Entry 6ONB (X-ray diffraction, 1.70 A resolution); this record covers chains A and B.

# Chain A
Molecule: Zwei Ig domain protein zig-8
From: Caenorhabditis elegans
UniProtKB: G5ED00 (ZIG8_CAEEL); numbering as in UniProt (aligned over 22-137)
Amino-acid sequence (125 residues; row label = number of the first residue in the row):
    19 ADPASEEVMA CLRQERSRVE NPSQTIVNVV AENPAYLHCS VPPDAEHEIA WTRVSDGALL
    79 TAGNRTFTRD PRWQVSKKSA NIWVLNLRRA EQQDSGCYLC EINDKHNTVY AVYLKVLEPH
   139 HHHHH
Not modelled in the structure: 19-21, 138-143
Cystine bridges: Cys29-Cys115, Cys57-Cys118
Construct notes: expression tag (19-21, 138-143)
UniProt features mapped onto this chain:
  - glycosylation: Asn82 (N-linked (GlcNAc...) asparagine)

# Chain B
Molecule: NeuRonal IgCAM-5
From: Caenorhabditis elegans
UniProtKB: C6KRM7 (C6KRM7_CAEEL); residues 21-130 here correspond to UniProt positions 81-190 (UniProt number = residue number + 60)
Amino-acid sequence (118 residues; numbered 19 to 136; the number before each row is that of its first residue):
    19 GSGAPPTIQQ PSMSSAVALL GQDVDFTCIV NDLGSHMVAF VKADSPPRLL SFDEKVFRRR
    79 NKYELKPRIG DLHNEWVLTI KNVQESDRGN YSCQINTEPI TLSTGELDVK VPHHHHHH
Not modelled in the structure: 19-20, 131-136
Cystine bridges: Cys46-Cys111
Covalent attachments: N-acetylglucosamine (NAG) linked to Asn108
Construct notes: expression tag (19-20, 131-136)

# How chain A and chain B interact
Contacting residue pairs - 39 pairs, chain A then chain B:
  Gln32(A) - Ser63(B)
  Gln32(A) - Pro64(B)
  Arg34(A) - Ser63(B)  hydrogen bond (side chain-backbone)
  Arg34(A) - Pro64(B)
  Arg34(A) - Arg66(B)
  Glu66(A) - Phe75(B)
  Ala68(A) - Leu67(B)  hydrophobic
  Asp74(A) - Ile118(B)
  Gly75(A) - Gln112(B)  hydrogen bond (backbone-side chain)
  Ala76(A) - Gln112(B)
  Ala76(A) - Ile118(B)  hydrophobic
  Leu77(A) - Ala57(B)  hydrophobic
  Leu77(A) - Leu67(B)  hydrophobic
  Leu77(A) - Phe70(B)  hydrophobic
  Leu77(A) - Gln112(B)  hydrogen bond (backbone-side chain)
  Ala80(A) - Phe70(B)  hydrophobic
  Arg83(A) - Met55(B)  hydrogen bond
  Arg83(A) - Asp71(B)  salt bridge
  Phe85(A) - Met55(B)  hydrophobic
  Phe85(A) - Val56(B)
  Phe85(A) - Ala57(B)  hydrophobic
  Phe85(A) - Asp71(B)
  Phe85(A) - Asn114(B)  hydrogen bond (backbone-side chain)
  Arg87(A) - Ser53(B)  hydrogen bond
  Arg87(A) - His54(B)  hydrogen bond
  Arg87(A) - Asn114(B)
  Leu117(A) - Pro64(B)  hydrophobic
  Leu117(A) - Pro65(B)
  Glu119(A) - Arg66(B)  salt bridge
  Glu119(A) - Leu67(B)  hydrogen bond (side chain-backbone)
  Glu119(A) - Phe75(B)
  Glu119(A) - Arg76(B)  salt bridge
  Ile120(A) - Arg76(B)  hydrogen bond (backbone-side chain)
  Asn121(A) - Phe75(B)
  Asn121(A) - Arg76(B)
  Asp122(A) - Arg76(B)  hydrogen bond (backbone-side chain)
  Asn125(A) - Arg66(B)  hydrogen bond (backbone-side chain)
  Asn125(A) - Arg76(B)  hydrogen bond
  Val127(A) - Arg66(B)
Other interface residues (no listed pair), chain A (22 interface residues in all): Ile67, Thr84, Asp88
Other interface residues (no listed pair), chain B (19 interface residues in all): Glu116, Leu120
From the paper, about this interface:
  - interface residues, chain A: Leu77(A)
  - hot spots on chain A (mutagenesis) - L77E: abolished binding to NeuRonal IgCAM-5 (chain B)
  - interface residues, chain B: Phe75(B)
  - hot spots on chain B (mutagenesis) - F75A: abolished binding to Zwei Ig domain protein zig-8 (chain A)

# Summary
Chain A and chain B form an interface of 22 and 19 residues respectively; the contacts include 12 hydrogen
bonds and 3 salt bridges. Among the polar pairs are Arg83(A)-Asp71(B), Glu119(A)-Arg66(B) and
Glu119(A)-Arg76(B). From the paper: L77E of chain A abolishes binding to NeuRonal IgCAM-5 (chain B); interface
residues Leu77(A) and Phe75(B).
Here chain A is Zwei Ig domain protein zig-8 and chain B is NeuRonal IgCAM-5, both from Caenorhabditis
elegans. Entry 6ONB (Crystal Structure of the ZIG-8-RIG-5 IG1-IG1 heterodimer, monoclinic form) was determined
by X-ray diffraction together with 6PLL, 6ON6 and 6ON9 from the same study.
